9EY5 - chain A; structure by X-ray diffraction, 2.61 A resolution.

== Chain A ==
Molecule: 5,6-dihydroxyindole-2-carboxylic acid oxidase
Organism: Homo sapiens
UniProtKB: P17643 (TYRP1_HUMAN); residue numbers follow UniProt; this construct covers 25-471
Amino-acid sequence (447 residues; numbered 25 to 471; the number before each row is that of its first residue):
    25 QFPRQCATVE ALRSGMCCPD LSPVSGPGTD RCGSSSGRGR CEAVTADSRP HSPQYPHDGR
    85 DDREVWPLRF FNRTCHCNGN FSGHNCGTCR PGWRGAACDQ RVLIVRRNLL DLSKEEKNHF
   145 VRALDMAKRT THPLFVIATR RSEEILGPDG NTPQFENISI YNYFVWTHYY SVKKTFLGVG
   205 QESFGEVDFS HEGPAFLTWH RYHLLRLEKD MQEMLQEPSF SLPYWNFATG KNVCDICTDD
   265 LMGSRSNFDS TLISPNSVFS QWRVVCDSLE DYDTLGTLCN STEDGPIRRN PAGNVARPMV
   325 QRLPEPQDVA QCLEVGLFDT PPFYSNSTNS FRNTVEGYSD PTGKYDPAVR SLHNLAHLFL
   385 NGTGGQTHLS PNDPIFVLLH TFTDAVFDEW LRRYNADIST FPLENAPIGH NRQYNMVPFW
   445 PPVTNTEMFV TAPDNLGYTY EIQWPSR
Disulfide bonds: C30-C41, C42-C65, C56-C99, C101-C110, C113-C122, C258-C261, C290-C303
Covalently attached groups: glycan linked to N96; N-acetylglucosamine (NAG) linked to N181, N350, N385
Ion coordination: Zn2+ site 1: E66, H100, E329; Zn2+ site 2: H75, H81, E88, E139; Zn2+ site 3: H192, H215, H224; Zn2+ site 4: H377, H381, H404
Ligand contacts: 2-hydroxy-L-tyrosine (OTY): H192, H215, Y362, R374, H377, N378, H381, L382, G389, Q390, T391, S394, F400
Curated features (UniProtKB/Swiss-Prot):
  - binding site (Zn(2+)): H192, H215, H224, H377, H381, H404
  - glycosylation (N-linked (GlcNAc...) asparagine): N96, N104, N181, N304, N350, N385
From the paper describing this entry:
  - binding site for 2-hydroxy-L-tyrosine: R374, G389, S394

== Overview ==
Chain A binds 2-hydroxy-L-tyrosine. Covalently linked N-acetylglucosamine: at N181, N350 and N385. E66, H100
and E329 coordinate Zn2+ site 1. The Zn2+ site 2 is built by H75, H81, E88 and E139. Curated annotation
(UniProt) lists 6 Zn2+-binding residues. From the paper: a binding site for 2-hydroxy-L-tyrosine at R374, G389
and S394.
Chain A is 5,6-dihydroxyindole-2-carboxylic acid oxidase (Homo sapiens); the structure, Crystal structure of
human tyrosinase-related protein 1 (TYRP1) in complex with (S)-2,4-dihydroxyphenylalanine, was determined by
X-ray diffraction (same publication as 9EY6, 9EY7 and 9EY8).
